Entry 2X7Y (X-ray diffraction, 2.10 A resolution); this record covers chain A.

== Chain A ==
Molecule: Bifunctional P-450/NADPH-P450 reductase
Organism: Bacillus megaterium
Notes: EC 1.14.14.1; fragment: heme domain, residues 1-455
Reference sequence: P14779 (CPXB_BACME); residues 1-455 here correspond to UniProt positions 2-456 (UniProt number = residue number + 1)
Chain sequence (455 residues; row label = number of the first residue in the row):
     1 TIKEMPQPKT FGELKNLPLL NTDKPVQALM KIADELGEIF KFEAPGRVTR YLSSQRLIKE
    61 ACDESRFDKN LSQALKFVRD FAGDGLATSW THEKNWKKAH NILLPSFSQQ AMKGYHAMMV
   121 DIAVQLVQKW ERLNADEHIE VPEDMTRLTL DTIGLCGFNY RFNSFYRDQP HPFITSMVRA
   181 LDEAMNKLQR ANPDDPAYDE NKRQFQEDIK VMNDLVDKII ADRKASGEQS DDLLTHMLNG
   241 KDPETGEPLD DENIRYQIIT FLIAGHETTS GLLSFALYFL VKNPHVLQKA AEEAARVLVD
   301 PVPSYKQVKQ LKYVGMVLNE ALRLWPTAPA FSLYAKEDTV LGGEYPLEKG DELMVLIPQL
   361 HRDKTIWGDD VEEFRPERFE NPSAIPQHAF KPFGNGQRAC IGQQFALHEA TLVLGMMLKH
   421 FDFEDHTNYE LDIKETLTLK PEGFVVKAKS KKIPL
Unresolved in the structure: 189-202, 227-230
Differences from the reference sequence: engineered mutation Ala87 (Phe88 in P14779)
Curated features (UniProtKB/Swiss-Prot):
  - binding site ((9Z)-hexadecenoate): Tyr51
  - binding site (heme): Cys400
  - site: Thr268 (Important for catalytic activity)
Metal / ion sites: Zn2+ site 1 near His92 (its only coordinating residue here); Zn2+ site 2: Asp231, His236, His285; Zn2+ site 3: Asp338, Glu348 (shared with 1 residue of chain B); heme Fe near Cys400 (its only coordinating residue here)
Small-molecule neighbours: heme (HEM): Lys69, Leu75, Leu86, Ala87, Trp96, Phe107, Ile153, Thr260, Phe261, Ala264, Gly265, Thr268, Thr269, Leu272, Leu322, Thr327, Ala328, Phe331, Pro392, Phe393, Gly394, Arg398, Ala399, Cys400, Ile401, Gly402, Phe405, Ala406

== In short ==
Ligands of chain A: heme. Asp231, His236 and His285 form the Zn2+ site 2. Asp338 and Glu348 form the Zn2+ site
3. Curated annotation (UniProt) lists (9Z)-hexadecenoate-binding residue Tyr51 and heme-binding residue
Cys400.
Chain A is Bifunctional P-450/NADPH-P450 reductase (Bacillus megaterium); the structure, P450 BM3 F87A in
complex with DMSO, was determined by X-ray diffraction (same publication as 2X80).
